Entry 9IMM (electron microscopy, 3.22 A resolution); this record covers chains D and P of the 11 polymer chains in the assembly.

== Chain D ==
Name: Non-structural protein 8
Source organism: Severe acute respiratory syndrome coronavirus 2
UniProt: P0DTD1 (R1AB_SARS2); residues 1-198 here correspond to UniProt positions 3943-4140 (UniProt number = residue number + 3942)
Chain sequence (198 residues; each row starts with the number of its first residue):
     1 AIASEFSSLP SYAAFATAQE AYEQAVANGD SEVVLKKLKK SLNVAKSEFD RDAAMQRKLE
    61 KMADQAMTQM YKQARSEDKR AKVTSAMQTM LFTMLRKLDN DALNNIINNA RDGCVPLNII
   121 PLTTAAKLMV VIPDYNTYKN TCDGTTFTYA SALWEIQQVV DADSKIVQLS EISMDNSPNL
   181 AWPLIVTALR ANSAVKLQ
Not modelled in the structure: 1-5, 192-198
Swiss-Prot annotation at these positions:
  - site: Gln198 (Cleavage)

== Chain P ==
Molecule: 40-nt RNA strand
Sequence (40 nucleotides; numbered 1 to 40; the number before each row is that of its first residue):
     1 XUUAAAGGUU UAUACCUUCC CAGGUAACAA ACCAACCAAC
Modified residues: ATP (adenosine-5'-triphosphate) at position 1

== Interface between chain D and chain P ==
Pairs across the interface (7; chain D residue first):
  Val33(D) - A14(P)  phosphate contact
  Lys36(D) - A14(P)  hydrogen bond to the phosphate
  Lys36(D) - C15(P)  salt bridge to the phosphate
  Asp50(D) - G24(P)  sugar contact
  Arg51(D) - G23(P)  sugar contact
  Arg51(D) - G24(P)  sugar contact
  Ala54(D) - U25(P)  phosphate contact
Other interface residues (no listed pair), chain D (6 interface residues in all): Ser47

== Overview ==
6 residues of chain D face 5 of chain P across their interface, with 1 hydrogen bond and 1 salt bridge. Polar
pairs include Lys36(D)-A14(P) and Lys36(D)-C15(P).
Chain D is Non-structural protein 8 (Severe acute respiratory syndrome coronavirus 2) and chain P is a 40-nt
RNA strand; the structure, SARS-CoV-2 Replication-Transcription Complex has a dimer architecture (local dRTC)
in post-capping state, was determined by electron microscopy, deposited together with 9IMK and 8XCH.
